4BW7 - chain A; structure by X-ray diffraction, 1.81 A resolution.

[Chain A]
Molecule: Calmodulin
Organism: Homo sapiens
UniProtKB: P62158 (CALM_HUMAN); residues 0-148 here correspond to UniProt positions 1-149 (UniProt number = residue number + 1)
Chain sequence (149 residues; row label = number of the first residue in the row; numbering starts at 0):
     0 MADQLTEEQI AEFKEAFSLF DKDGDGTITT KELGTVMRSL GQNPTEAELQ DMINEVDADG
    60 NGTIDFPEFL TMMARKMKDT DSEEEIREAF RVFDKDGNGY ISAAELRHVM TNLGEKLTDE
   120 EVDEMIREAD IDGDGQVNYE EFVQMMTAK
Disordered / not traced: 0-9, 147-148
Metal / ion sites: Sr2+ site 1: D20, D22, D24, T26, E31; Sr2+ site 2: D56, D58, N60, T62, E67; Sr2+ site 3: D93, D95, N97, Y99, E104; Sr2+ site 4: D95 (shared with 1 residue of chain C); Sr2+ site 5: D129, D131, D133, Q135, E140
What the authors report for this chain:
  - contacts within the chain: D80-E84 (backbone contact), E82-Y138, R86-Y138 (pi stacking)
  - conformationally variable residues (side-chain flip): D80 to S81, R86

[Summary]
D20, D22, D24, T26 and E31 form the Sr2+ site 1. D56, D58, N60, T62 and E67 form the Sr2+ site 2. The paper
reports conformational variability at D80 and R86; contacts within the chain involving D80, E84 and E82 among
others.
Chain A is Calmodulin (Homo sapiens); the structure, Calmodulin in complex with strontium, was determined by
X-ray diffraction (same publication as 4BW8).
